Entry 7X49 (electron microscopy, 3.13 A resolution); this record covers chains C and D of the 6 polymer chains in the assembly.

== Chain C ==
Protein: VP3
Source organism: Coxsackievirus B1
Notes: EC 3.4.22.29, 3.6.1.15, 3.4.22.28, 2.7.7.48
Reference sequence: L7UV52 (L7UV52_9ENTO); residues 1-238 here correspond to UniProt positions 333-570 (UniProt number = residue number + 332)
Sequence (238 residues; row label = number of the first residue in the row):
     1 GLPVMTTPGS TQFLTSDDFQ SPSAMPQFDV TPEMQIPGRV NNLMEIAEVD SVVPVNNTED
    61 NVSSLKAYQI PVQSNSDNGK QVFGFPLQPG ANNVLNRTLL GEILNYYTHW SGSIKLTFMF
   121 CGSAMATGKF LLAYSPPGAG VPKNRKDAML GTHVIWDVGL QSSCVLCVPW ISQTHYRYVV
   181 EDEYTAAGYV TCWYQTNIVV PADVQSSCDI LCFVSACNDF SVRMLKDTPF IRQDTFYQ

== Chain D ==
Protein: Capsid protein VP4
Source organism: Coxsackievirus B1
Reference sequence: A0A2S1FMR1 (A0A2S1FMR1_9ENTO); residues 1-69 here = UniProt positions 1-69
Sequence (69 residues; each row starts with the number of its first residue):
     1 MGAQVSTQKT GAHETGLNAS GNSVIHYTNI NYYKDAASNS ANRQDFTQDP GKFTEPVKDI
    61 MVKTMPALN
Not modelled in the structure: 13-24
Sequence notes: conflict Val24 (Ile in A0A2S1FMR1)

== Interface between chain C and chain D ==
Pairs across the interface - 26 pairs, chain C then chain D:
  Asp18(C) - Ser40(D)
  Asp18(C) - Ala41(D)
  Asp18(C) - Arg43(D)  salt bridge
  Phe19(C) - Asn39(D)
  Phe19(C) - Ser40(D)
  Gln20(C) - Ile30(D)  hydrogen bond (side chain-backbone)
  Gln20(C) - Asn31(D)
  Gln20(C) - Tyr32(D)
  Gln20(C) - Tyr33(D)
  Gln20(C) - Ser38(D)
  Gln20(C) - Ser40(D)
  Ser21(C) - Ser38(D)
  Pro22(C) - Tyr33(D)  hydrophobic
  Ser23(C) - Asp35(D)
  Pro26(C) - Asp35(D)
  Gln27(C) - Asp35(D)  hydrogen bond
  Gly38(C) - Phe53(D)
  Arg39(C) - Lys52(D)
  Asn41(C) - Thr47(D)
  Glu45(C) - Gln48(D)
  Glu45(C) - Asp49(D)  hydrogen bond (side chain-backbone)
  Glu45(C) - Pro50(D)
  Glu45(C) - Phe53(D)
  Glu48(C) - Pro50(D)
  Val49(C) - Phe53(D)  hydrophobic
  Gln161(C) - Leu68(D)  hydrogen bond (side chain-backbone)
Interface residues without a listed pair, chain C (19 interface residues in all): Asp17, Val40, Asn42, Leu160
Interface residues without a listed pair, chain D (21 interface residues in all): Lys34, Thr54, Pro66, Ala67

== Summary ==
19 residues of chain C and 21 residues of chain D are in contact; the contacts include 4 hydrogen bonds and 1
salt bridge. Polar contacts include Asp18(C)-Arg43(D), Gln20(C)-Ile30(D) and Gln27(C)-Asp35(D).
Chain C is VP3 and chain D is Capsid protein VP4, both from Coxsackievirus B1; the structure, Cryo-EM
structure of Coxsackievirus B1 mature virion in complex with nAb 8A10 (classified from CVB1 mature ..., was
determined by electron microscopy, deposited together with 7X2G, 7X2I, 7X2O, 7X2T, 7X2W, 7X35 and 7 further
entries.
